PDB entry 9C6G | electron microscopy, 4.26 A resolution (low resolution: residue-level contacts below are approximate; hydrogen-bond / salt-bridge calls are withheld) | chains 0 and B of the 12 polymer chains in the assembly

== Chain 0 ==
Name: DNA replication licensing factor MCM4
Organism: Homo sapiens
Notes: EC 3.6.4.12
UniProt: P33991 (MCM4_HUMAN); numbering as in UniProt (aligned over 1-863)
Chain sequence (863 residues; numbered 1 to 863; the number before each row is that of its first residue):
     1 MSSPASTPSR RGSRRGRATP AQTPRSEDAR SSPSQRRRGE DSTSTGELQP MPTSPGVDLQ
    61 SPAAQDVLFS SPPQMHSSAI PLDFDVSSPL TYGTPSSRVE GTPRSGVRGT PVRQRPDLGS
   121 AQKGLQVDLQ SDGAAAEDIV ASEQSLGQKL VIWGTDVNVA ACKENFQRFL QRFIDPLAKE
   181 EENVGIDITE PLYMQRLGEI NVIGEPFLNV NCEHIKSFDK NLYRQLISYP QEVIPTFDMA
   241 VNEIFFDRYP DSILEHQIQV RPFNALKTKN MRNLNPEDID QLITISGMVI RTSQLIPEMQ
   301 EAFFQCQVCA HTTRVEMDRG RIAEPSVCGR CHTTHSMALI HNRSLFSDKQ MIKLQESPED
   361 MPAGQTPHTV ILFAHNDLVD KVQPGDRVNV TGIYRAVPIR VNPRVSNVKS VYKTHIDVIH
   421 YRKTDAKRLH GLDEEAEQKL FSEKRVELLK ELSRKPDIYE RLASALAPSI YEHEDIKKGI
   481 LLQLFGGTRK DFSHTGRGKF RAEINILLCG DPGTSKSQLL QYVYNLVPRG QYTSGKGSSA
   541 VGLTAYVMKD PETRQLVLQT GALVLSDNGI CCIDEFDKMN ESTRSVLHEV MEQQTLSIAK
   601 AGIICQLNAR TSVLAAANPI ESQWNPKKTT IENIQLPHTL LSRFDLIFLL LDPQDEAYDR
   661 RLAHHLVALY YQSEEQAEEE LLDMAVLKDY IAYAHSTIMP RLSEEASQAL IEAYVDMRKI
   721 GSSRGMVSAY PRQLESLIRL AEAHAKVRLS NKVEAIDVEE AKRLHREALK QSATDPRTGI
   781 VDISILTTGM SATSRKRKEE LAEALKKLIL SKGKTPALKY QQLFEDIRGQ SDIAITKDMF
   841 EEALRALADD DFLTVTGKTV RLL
Unresolved in the structure: 1-149, 176-192, 422-440, 486-510, 619-637, 671-681, 723-727, 775-863
UniProt features mapped onto this chain:
  - motif: S642 to D645 (Arginine finger)
  - binding site (ATP): Y471, R497, K516, S517, N618, R643, R732, E735
  - modified residue: S2 (N-acetylserine), S6 (Phosphoserine), T7 (Phosphothreonine), T19 (Phosphothreonine), S26 (Phosphoserine), S31 (Phosphoserine), S32 (Phosphoserine), S34 (Phosphoserine), T102 (Phosphothreonine), S105 (Phosphoserine), T110 (Phosphothreonine), S120 (Phosphoserine), S131 (Phosphoserine), S142 (Phosphoserine), S145 (Phosphoserine), K220 (N6-acetyllysine), K450 (N6-acetyllysine), K858 (N6-acetyllysine)
  - cross-link (Glycyl lysine isopeptide (Lys-Gly)): K439 (interchain with G-Cter in SUMO2), K798 (interchain with G-Cter in SUMO2)
  - mutagenesis: G364 (G364R: Reduced MCM complex DNA helicase activity. No effect on MCM complex formation. No effect on MCM complex ssDNA binding and ATPase activity)

== Chain B ==
Name: DNA replication licensing factor MCM6
Organism: Homo sapiens
Notes: EC 3.6.4.12
UniProt: Q14566 (MCM6_HUMAN); residues 1-821 here = UniProt positions 1-821
Chain sequence (821 residues; row label = number of the first residue in the row):
     1 MDLAAAAEPG AGSQHLEVRD EVAEKCQKLF LDFLEEFQSS DGEIKYLQLA EELIRPERNT
    61 LVVSFVDLEQ FNQQLSTTIQ EEFYRVYPYL CRALKTFVKD RKEIPLAKDF YVAFQDLPTR
   121 HKIRELTSSR IGLLTRISGQ VVRTHPVHPE LVSGTFLCLD CQTVIRDVEQ QFKYTQPNIC
   181 RNPVCANRRR FLLDTNKSRF VDFQKVRIQE TQAELPRGSI PRSLEVILRA EAVESAQAGD
   241 KCDFTGTLIV VPDVSKLSTP GARAETNSRV SGVDGYETEG IRGLRALGVR DLSYRLVFLA
   301 CCVAPTNPRF GGKELRDEEQ TAESIKNQMT VKEWEKVFEM SQDKNLYHNL CTSLFPTIHG
   361 NDEVKRGVLL MLFGGVPKTT GEGTSLRGDI NVCIVGDPST AKSQFLKHVE EFSPRAVYTS
   421 GKASSAAGLT AAVVRDEESH EFVIEAGALM LADNGVCCID EFDKMDVRDQ VAIHEAMEQQ
   481 TISITKAGVK ATLNARTSIL AAANPISGHY DRSKSLKQNI NLSAPIMSRF DLFFILVDEC
   541 NEVTDYAIAR RIVDLHSRIE ESIDRVYSLD DIRRYLLFAR QFKPKISKES EDFIVEQYKH
   601 LRQRDGSGVT KSSWRITVRQ LESMIRLSEA MARMHCCDEV QPKHVKEAFR LLNKSIIRVE
   661 TPDVNLDQEE EIQMEVDEGA GGINGHADSP APVNGINGYN EDINQESAPK ASLRLGFSEY
   721 CRISNLIVLH LRKVEEEEDE SALKRSELVN WYLKEIESEI DSEEELINKK RIIEKVIHRL
   781 THYDHVLIEL TQAGLKGSTE GSESYEEDPY LVVNPNYLLE D
Unresolved in the structure: 1-17, 245-271, 303-326, 660-717, 788-821
UniProt features mapped onto this chain:
  - motif: S528 to D531 (Arginine finger)
  - binding site (ATP): H359, S399, T400, A401, K402, S403, N504
  - binding site (ADP): R619, E622
  - modified residue: M1 (N-acetylmethionine), S13 (Phosphoserine), S219 (Phosphoserine), S271 (Phosphoserine), T278 (Phosphothreonine), K643 (N6-acetyllysine), S689 (Phosphoserine), S762 (Phosphoserine), T791 (Phosphothreonine)
  - natural variant: P149 (P149S: Found in a patient with mild developmental delay and autism spectrum disorder; uncertain significance), C158 (C158Y: Found in patients with microcephaly, developmental delay, typical facial characteristics, endocrine disorders, feeding difficulties and urogenital anomalies; uncertain significance), D202 (D202G: Found in a patient with intra-uterine growth restriction, developmental delay and autism spectrum disorder; uncertain significance), G239 (G239S: Found in a patient with endocrine disorders, developmental regression, autism spectrum disorder and epilepsy; uncertain significance)
  - mutagenesis: E757 (E757A/D: Impairs interaction with CTD1), E763 (E763A/D: Impairs interaction with CTD1), L766 (L766A: Impairs interaction with CTD1)

== Chain 0 / chain B interface ==
Residue-residue contacts (47):
  L295(0) - Y294(B)
  P297(0) - S128(B)
  P297(0) - S293(B)
  Q305(0) - R19(B)
  H332(0) - K173(B)
  H332(0) - Q176(B)
  T333(0) - Q176(B)
  M337(0) - R85(B)
  A338(0) - R85(B)
  L339(0) - R85(B)
  I340(0) - E81(B)
  I340(0) - R85(B)
  H341(0) - R85(B)
  L345(0) - S129(B)
  F346(0) - S128(B)
  F346(0) - S129(B)
  D348(0) - T127(B)
  D348(0) - S128(B)
  D380(0) - R222(B)
  L556(0) - E438(B)
  L556(0) - S439(B)
  H588(0) - E461(B)
  E589(0) - S420(B)
  E589(0) - A423(B)
  E592(0) - K402(B)
  Q593(0) - K407(B)
  Q593(0) - D460(B)
  A599(0) - S425(B)
  A601(0) - R143(B)
  A601(0) - V443(B)
  G602(0) - V142(B)
  G602(0) - Q209(B)
  I603(0) - I220(B)
  I603(0) - P221(B)
  C605(0) - I220(B)
  Q606(0) - R217(B)
  T639(0) - S399(B)
  L640(0) - D463(B)
  S642(0) - K402(B)
  L702(0) - H556(B)
  Y714(0) - D545(B)
  Y714(0) - Y546(B)
  Y714(0) - A549(B)
  S722(0) - C540(B)
  Y730(0) - A401(B)
  P731(0) - A401(B)
  I738(0) - H556(B)
Also at the interface, not in a pair above, chain 0 (49 interface residues in all): Q294, I296, S336, S347, R404, E552, I598, I604, L607, S707, I711, G721, A729, L734, E735
Also at the interface, not in a pair above, chain B (47 interface residues in all): Y84, Q170, Q212, G218, R282, R290, T400, Q404, I506, A547, I552, V553

== Summary ==
The interface between chain 0 and chain B involves 49 residues on one side and 47 on the other. UniProt lists
8 ATP-binding residues and one mutagenesis site on chain 0; 7 ATP-binding residues and ADP-binding residues
R619(B) and E622(B) on chain B.
Here chain 0 is DNA replication licensing factor MCM4 and chain B is DNA replication licensing factor MCM6,
both from Homo sapiens. Entry 9C6G (Mcm double hexamer from human) was determined by electron microscopy.
